PDB entry 3MGT | X-ray diffraction, 2.20 A resolution | chains A and C of the 3 polymer chains in the assembly

[Chain A]
Name: HLA class I histocompatibility antigen, A-2 alpha chain
Organism: Homo sapiens
Notes: fragment: Extracellular domain
UniProtKB: P01892 (1A02_HUMAN); residues 1-275 here correspond to UniProt positions 25-299 (UniProt number = residue number + 24)
Amino-acid sequence (275 residues; row label = number of the first residue in the row):
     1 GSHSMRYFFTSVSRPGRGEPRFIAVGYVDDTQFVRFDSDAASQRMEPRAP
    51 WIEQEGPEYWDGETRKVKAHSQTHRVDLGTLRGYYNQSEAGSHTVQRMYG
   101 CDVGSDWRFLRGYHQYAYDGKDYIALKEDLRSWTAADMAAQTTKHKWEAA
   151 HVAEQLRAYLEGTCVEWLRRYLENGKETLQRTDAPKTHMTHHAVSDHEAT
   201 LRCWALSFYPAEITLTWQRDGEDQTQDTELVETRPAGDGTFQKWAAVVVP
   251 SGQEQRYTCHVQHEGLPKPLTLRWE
Disulfide bonds: Cys101-Cys164, Cys203-Cys259

[Chain C]
Name: 10-meric peptide from Hemagglutinin
UniProtKB: Q1WDM0 (Q1WDM0_9INFA); residues 1-10 here correspond to UniProt positions 205-214 (UniProt number = residue number + 204)
Amino-acid sequence (10 residues; each row starts with the number of its first residue):
     1 KLYQNPTTYI
From the paper describing this entry:
  - conformationally variable residues: Gln4 to Thr8

[Interface between chain A and chain C]
Pairs across the interface (43; chain A residue first):
  Met5(A) - Lys1(C)
  Tyr7(A) - Lys1(C)  hydrogen bond (side chain-backbone)
  Tyr7(A) - Leu2(C)  hydrogen bond (side chain-backbone)
  Phe9(A) - Leu2(C)  hydrophobic
  Met45(A) - Leu2(C)  hydrophobic
  Tyr59(A) - Lys1(C)
  Glu63(A) - Lys1(C)
  Glu63(A) - Leu2(C)  hydrogen bond (side chain-backbone)
  Arg65(A) - Gln4(C)  hydrogen bond
  Lys66(A) - Leu2(C)  hydrogen bond (side chain-backbone)
  Lys66(A) - Tyr3(C)
  Lys66(A) - Gln4(C)
  Val67(A) - Leu2(C)  hydrophobic
  His70(A) - Tyr3(C)
  His70(A) - Asn5(C)  hydrogen bond
  Thr73(A) - Thr7(C)  hydrogen bond
  Thr73(A) - Thr8(C)
  Thr73(A) - Tyr9(C)
  Val76(A) - Tyr9(C)  hydrophobic
  Asp77(A) - Tyr9(C)
  Asp77(A) - Ile10(C)  hydrogen bond (side chain-backbone)
  Thr80(A) - Ile10(C)
  Leu81(A) - Ile10(C)  hydrophobic
  Tyr84(A) - Ile10(C)  hydrogen bond (side chain-backbone)
  Tyr99(A) - Leu2(C)
  Tyr99(A) - Tyr3(C)  hydrogen bond (side chain-backbone)
  Tyr116(A) - Ile10(C)  hydrophobic
  Tyr123(A) - Ile10(C)
  Thr143(A) - Ile10(C)
  Lys146(A) - Tyr9(C)
  Lys146(A) - Ile10(C)  hydrogen bond (side chain-backbone)
  Trp147(A) - Thr8(C)  hydrogen bond
  Trp147(A) - Tyr9(C)  hydrogen bond (side chain-backbone)
  Trp147(A) - Ile10(C)  hydrophobic
  Val152(A) - Thr8(C)
  Gln155(A) - Tyr3(C)
  Gln155(A) - Pro6(C)
  Leu156(A) - Tyr3(C)  hydrophobic
  Tyr159(A) - Lys1(C)  hydrogen bond (side chain-backbone)
  Tyr159(A) - Leu2(C)
  Tyr159(A) - Tyr3(C)  hydrophobic
  Trp167(A) - Lys1(C)
  Tyr171(A) - Lys1(C)  hydrogen bond (side chain-backbone)
Interface residues without a listed pair, chain A (31 interface residues in all): Ala69, Arg97, Thr163
From the paper, about this interface:
  - interface residues, chain C: Leu2(C), Ile10(C)

[In short]
The interface between chain A and chain C involves 31 residues on one side and 10 on the other, with 15
hydrogen bonds. Among the polar pairs are Tyr7(A)-Lys1(C), Tyr7(A)-Leu2(C) and Glu63(A)-Leu2(C). From the
paper: interface residues Leu2(C) and Ile10(C); conformational variability at Gln4(C).
Here chain A is HLA class I histocompatibility antigen, A-2 alpha chain (Homo sapiens) and chain C is 10-meric
peptide from Hemagglutinin. Entry 3MGT (Crystal structure of a H5-specific CTL epitope variant derived from
H5N1 influenza virus in complex with ...) was determined by X-ray diffraction together with 3MGO from the same
study.
